PDB entry 5VZE | X-ray diffraction, 1.51 A resolution | chains A and P of the 4 polymer chains in the assembly

# Chain A
Molecule: DNA-directed DNA/RNA polymerase mu
Source organism: Homo sapiens
Notes: EC 2.7.7.7
Reference sequence: Q9NP87 (DPOLM_HUMAN); numbering as in UniProt; present here: 134-397, 410-494
Amino-acid sequence (354 residues; numbered 129 to 494; 12 numbers in that range are skipped by the numbering (no residue carries them; nothing is unmodelled there); the number before each row is that of its first residue):
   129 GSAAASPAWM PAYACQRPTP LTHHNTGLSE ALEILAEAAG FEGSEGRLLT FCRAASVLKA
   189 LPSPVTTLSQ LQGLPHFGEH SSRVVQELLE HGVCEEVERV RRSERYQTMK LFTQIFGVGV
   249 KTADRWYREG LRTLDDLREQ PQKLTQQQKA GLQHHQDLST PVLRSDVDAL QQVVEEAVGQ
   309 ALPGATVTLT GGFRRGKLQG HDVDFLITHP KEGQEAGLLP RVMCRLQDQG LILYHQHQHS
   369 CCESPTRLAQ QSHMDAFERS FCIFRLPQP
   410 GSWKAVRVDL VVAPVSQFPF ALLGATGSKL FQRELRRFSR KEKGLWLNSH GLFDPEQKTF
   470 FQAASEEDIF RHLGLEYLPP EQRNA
Disordered / not traced: 129-137, 366-383
Construct notes: expression tag (129-133); linker (410); engineered mutation Ala-434 (Trp in Q9NP87)
Metal / ion sites: Na+: Thr-241, Ile-243, Val-246 (shared with DT3(P), U5(P) of chain P); Mg2+ site 1: Asp-330, Asp-332, Asp-418 (together with UTP, glycolic acid); Mg2+ site 2: Asp-330, Asp-332 (together with UTP)
Residues lining bound ligands:
  - glycolic acid (GOA): His-329, Asp-330, Asp-332, Arg-416, Asp-418
  - UTP (uridine 5'-triphosphate): Gly-319, Gly-320, Arg-323, Lys-325, Gln-327, Gly-328, His-329, Asp-330, Asp-332, Gly-433, Ala-434, Thr-435, Gly-436, Ser-437, Lys-438, Gln-441
UniProt features mapped onto this chain:
  - region: Arg-323 to Asp-332 (Involved in ssDNA binding)
  - binding site (Mg(2+)): Asp-330, Asp-332, Asp-418
  - site: Gly-433 (Responsible for the low discrimination between dNTP and rNTP)
What the authors report for this chain:
  - mutagenesis - H329A (27-fold): decreased catalytic activity
  - mutagenesis - G433A (Kd 29 uM): unchanged binding to UTP
  - mutagenesis - G433A, G433S: unchanged catalytic activity

# Chain P
Molecule: 5-nt DNA/RNA hybrid strand
Sequence (5 nucleotides; numbered 1 to 5; the number before each row is that of its first residue):
     1 CGTAU
Metal / ion sites: Na+: DT3, U5 (shared with Thr-241(A), Ile-243(A), Val-246(A) of chain A)

# Interface between chain A and chain P
Contacting residue pairs - 19 pairs, chain A then chain P:
  Thr-241(A) / U5(P)  phosphate contact
  Ile-243(A) / DT3(P)  phosphate contact
  Phe-244(A) / DT3(P)  sugar contact
  Phe-244(A) / DA4(P)  phosphate contact
  Gly-245(A) / DG2(P)  phosphate contact
  Gly-245(A) / DT3(P)  hydrogen bond to the phosphate
  Val-246(A) / DG2(P)  hydrogen bond to the phosphate
  Val-246(A) / DT3(P)  hydrogen bond to the phosphate
  Val-246(A) / U5(P)  phosphate contact
  Gly-247(A) / DG2(P)  hydrogen bond to the phosphate
  Gly-247(A) / DT3(P)  phosphate contact
  Lys-249(A) / DC1(P)  phosphate contact
  Thr-250(A) / DC1(P)  hydrogen bond to the phosphate
  Thr-250(A) / DG2(P)  hydrogen bond to the phosphate
  Gln-275(A) / DG2(P)  sugar contact
  His-329(A) / DA4(P)  salt bridge to the phosphate
  Phe-389(A) / DT3(P)  sugar contact
  Arg-416(A) / DT3(P)  phosphate contact
  Arg-416(A) / DA4(P)  salt bridge to the phosphate
Also at the interface, not in a pair above, chain A (15 interface residues in all): Val-248, Asp-330, Asp-418

# Summary
15 residues of chain A face 5 of chain P across their interface; the contacts include 6 hydrogen bonds and 2
salt bridges. Polar contacts include Gly-245(A)/DT3(P), Val-246(A)/DG2(P) and Val-246(A)/DT3(P). Chain A binds
UTP and glycolic acid. From the paper: H329A of chain A reduces catalytic activity; G433A and G433S of chain A
leave catalytic activity unchanged.
Chain A is DNA-directed DNA/RNA polymerase mu (Homo sapiens) and chain P is a 5-nt DNA/RNA hybrid strand; the
structure, Post-catalytic complex of human Polymerase Mu (W434A) mutant with incoming UTP, was determined by
X-ray diffraction, deposited together with 5TWP, 5TWQ, 5TWR, 5TWS, 5VZ7, 5VZ8 and 9 further entries.
